4HPX - chains A and B; structure by X-ray diffraction, 1.65 A resolution.

[Chain A]
Name: Tryptophan synthase alpha chain
Source organism: Salmonella enterica subsp. enterica serovar Typhimurium
Notes: EC 4.2.1.20
UniProtKB: P00929 (TRPA_SALTY); numbering as in UniProt (aligned over 1-268)
Chain sequence (268 residues; row label = number of the first residue in the row):
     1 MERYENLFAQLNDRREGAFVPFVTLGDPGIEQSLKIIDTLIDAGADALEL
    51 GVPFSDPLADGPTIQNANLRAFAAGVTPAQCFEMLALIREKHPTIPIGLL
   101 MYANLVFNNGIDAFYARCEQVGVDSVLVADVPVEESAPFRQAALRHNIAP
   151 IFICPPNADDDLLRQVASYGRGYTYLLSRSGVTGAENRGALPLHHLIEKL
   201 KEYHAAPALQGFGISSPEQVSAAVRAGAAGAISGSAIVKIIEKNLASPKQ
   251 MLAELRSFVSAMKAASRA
UniProt features mapped onto this chain:
  - active site (Proton acceptor): Glu49, Asp60
Ligand contacts: F9F (2-({[4-(trifluoromethoxy)phenyl]sulfonyl}amino)ethyl dihydrogen phosphate): Phe22, Glu49, Ala59, Asp60, Ile64, Leu100, Leu127, Ala129, Ile153, Tyr175, Leu177, Arg179, Thr183, Gly184, Ala185, Phe212, Gly213, Ile214, Ile232, Ser233, Gly234, Ser235

[Chain B]
Name: Tryptophan synthase beta chain
Source organism: Salmonella enterica subsp. enterica serovar Typhimurium
Notes: EC 4.2.1.20
UniProtKB: P0A2K1 (TRPB_SALTY); residue numbers follow UniProt; this construct covers 1-397
Chain sequence (397 residues; each row starts with the number of its first residue):
     1 MTTLLNPYFGEFGGMYVPQILMPALNQLEEAFVSAQKDPEFQAQFADLLK
    51 NYAGRPTALTKCQNITAGTRTTLYLKREDLLHGGAHKTNQVLGQALLAKR
   101 MGKSEIIAETGAGQHGVASALASALLGLKCRIYMGAKDVERQSPNVFRMR
   151 LMGAEVIPVHSGSATLKDACNEALRDWSGSYETAHYMLGTAAGPHPYPTI
   201 VREFQRMIGEETKAQILDKEGRLPDAVIACVGGGSNAIGMFADFINDTSV
   251 GLIGVEPGGHGIETGEHGAPLKHGRVGIYFGMKAPMMQTADGQIEESYSI
   301 SAGLDFPSVGPQHAYLNSIGRADYVSITDDEALEAFKTLCRHEGIIPALE
   351 SSHALAHALKMMREQPEKEQLLVVNLSGRGDKDIFTVHDILKARGEI
Not modelled in the structure: 1, 397
UniProt features mapped onto this chain:
  - modified residue: Lys87 (N6-(pyridoxal phosphate)lysine)
Ion coordination: Cs+ site 1: Thr66, Thr69, Thr71; Cs+ site 2: Gly232, Gly268, Leu304, Phe306, Ser308
Ligand contacts:
  - 0JO (2-{[(E)-{3-hydroxy-2-methyl-5-[(phosphonooxy)methyl]pyridin-4-yl}methylidene]amino}prop-2-enoic acid): Ala85, His86, Lys87, Glu109, Thr110, Gly111, Ala112, Gly113, Gln114, His115, Leu166, Gly189, Thr190, Cys230, Val231, Gly232, Gly233, Gly234, Ser235, Asn236, Gly303, Leu304, Ala348, Glu350, Ser351, Ser377, Gly378
  - bicine (BCN), molecule 1: Thr248, Ser249, Val250, Gly251, Leu252, Gly320, Arg321, Ala322, Asp323
  - bicine (BCN), molecule 2: Gly259, His260, Gly261, Glu263, Thr328, Asp329, Asp330
  - bicine (BCN), molecule 3: Thr289, Ala290, Asp291, Gln293
  - benzimidazole (BZI), molecule 1: Thr3, Leu4, Leu5, Asn6, Pro7
  - benzimidazole (BZI), molecule 2: Lys87, Glu109, His115, Leu166, Cys170, Gly189, Thr190, Gly232, Gly233, Gly303, Phe306
  - benzimidazole (BZI), molecule 3: Ala136, Lys137, Glu140, Ser163, Ala164
Reported in the primary citation:
  - contacts within the chain: Arg141-Asp305 (salt bridge)

[How chain A and chain B interact]
Residue-residue contacts (68; chain A residue first):
  Pro53(A) - Gln293(B)  hydrogen bond (backbone-side chain)
  Phe54(A) - Gly292(B)
  Phe54(A) - Gln293(B)
  Ser55(A) - Gln293(B)  hydrogen bond (backbone-side chain)
  Ser55(A) - Ile294(B)  hydrogen bond (side chain-backbone)
  Asp56(A) - Lys167(B)  salt bridge
  Asp56(A) - Asn171(B)  hydrogen bond
  Asp56(A) - Tyr279(B)
  Asp56(A) - Ile294(B)
  Pro57(A) - Arg175(B)  hydrogen bond (backbone-side chain)
  Leu58(A) - Pro18(B)
  Leu58(A) - Asn171(B)
  Leu58(A) - Leu174(B)  hydrophobic
  Leu58(A) - Arg175(B)
  Asp60(A) - Arg175(B)  hydrogen bond (backbone-side chain)
  Gln65(A) - Arg175(B)
  Phe72(A) - Gln293(B)
  Thr77(A) - Asp291(B)
  Pro78(A) - Asp291(B)
  Ala103(A) - Ile278(B)  hydrophobic
  Asn104(A) - Gly277(B)
  Asn104(A) - Ile278(B)  hydrogen bond (side chain-backbone)
  Asn104(A) - Gln288(B)  hydrogen bond
  Asn104(A) - Gly292(B)  hydrogen bond (side chain-backbone)
  Asn104(A) - Ile294(B)
  Leu105(A) - Asp291(B)
  Leu105(A) - Gly292(B)
  Leu105(A) - Gln293(B)
  Phe107(A) - Val276(B)
  Phe107(A) - Ile278(B)  hydrophobic
  Phe107(A) - Lys283(B)
  Asn108(A) - Arg275(B)  hydrogen bond
  Asn108(A) - Gln288(B)
  Asn108(A) - Ala290(B)  hydrogen bond (side chain-backbone)
  Asn108(A) - Asp291(B)  hydrogen bond (side chain-backbone)
  Asn108(A) - Gly292(B)
  Asn109(A) - Arg275(B)
  Asn109(A) - Ala290(B)
  Ala129(A) - Pro18(B)
  Asp130(A) - Tyr16(B)
  Asp130(A) - Val17(B)
  Pro132(A) - Met15(B)
  Pro132(A) - Val17(B)
  Pro132(A) - Gln19(B)
  Pro132(A) - Met22(B)  hydrophobic
  Val133(A) - Gln19(B)  hydrogen bond (backbone-side chain)
  Glu134(A) - Gln19(B)  hydrogen bond
  Glu134(A) - Met22(B)
  Glu135(A) - Tyr8(B)  hydrogen bond
  Glu135(A) - Gly14(B)
  Glu135(A) - Met15(B)  hydrogen bond (side chain-backbone)
  Glu135(A) - Tyr16(B)
  Ile153(A) - Gln19(B)
  Pro155(A) - Gln19(B)
  Pro155(A) - Ile20(B)  hydrophobic
  Pro156(A) - Ile20(B)
  Asn157(A) - Glu182(B)
  Leu162(A) - Gln19(B)
  Leu177(A) - Ile20(B)  hydrophobic
  Arg179(A) - Ile20(B)
  Ser180(A) - Ile20(B)
  Ser180(A) - Ser178(B)
  Ser180(A) - Gly179(B)
  Ser180(A) - Tyr181(B)
  Gly181(A) - Ser178(B)  hydrogen bond (backbone-backbone)
  Gly181(A) - Gly179(B)
  Val182(A) - Arg175(B)
  Val182(A) - Ser178(B)
Also at the interface, not in a pair above, chain A (36 interface residues in all): Ala59, Val131, Phe139
Also at the interface, not in a pair above, chain B (33 interface residues in all): Thr2, Glu11, Ser161, Glu172

[In short]
Chain A and chain B form an interface of 36 and 33 residues respectively; the contacts include 17 hydrogen
bonds and 1 salt bridge. Polar contacts include Asp56(A)-Lys167(B), Pro53(A)-Gln293(B) and Ser55(A)-Gln293(B).
Chain A binds compound F9F. The paper reports contacts within the chain involving Arg141(B) and Asp305(B).
Chain A is Tryptophan synthase alpha chain and chain B is Tryptophan synthase beta chain, both from Salmonella
enterica subsp. enterica serovar Typhimurium; the structure, Crystal structure of Tryptophan Synthase at 1.65
A resolution in complex with alpha aminoacrylate E(A-A) and ..., was determined by X-ray diffraction together
with 4HT3, 4KKX, 4HN4 and 4HPJ from the same study.
